Entry 9N81 (electron microscopy, 2.80 A resolution); this record covers chains I and M of the 20 polymer chains in the assembly.

Chain I:
Molecule: 68-nt DNA strand
Sequence (68 nucleotides; row label = number of the first residue in the row):
     1 CGCGCCCAGC TTTCCCAGCT AATAAACTAA AAACTATGCA TGCTCTACTG CTTCTGATCT
    61 AGTCGACT
Not modelled in the structure: 1-30

Chain M:
Name: DNA-directed DNA/RNA polymerase mu
From: Homo sapiens
Notes: EC 2.7.7.7
UniProtKB: Q9NP87 (DPOLM_HUMAN); numbering as in UniProt (aligned over 1-494)
Sequence (512 residues; row label = number of the first residue in the row; numbers below 1 keep their minus sign (His-17 is residue -17)):
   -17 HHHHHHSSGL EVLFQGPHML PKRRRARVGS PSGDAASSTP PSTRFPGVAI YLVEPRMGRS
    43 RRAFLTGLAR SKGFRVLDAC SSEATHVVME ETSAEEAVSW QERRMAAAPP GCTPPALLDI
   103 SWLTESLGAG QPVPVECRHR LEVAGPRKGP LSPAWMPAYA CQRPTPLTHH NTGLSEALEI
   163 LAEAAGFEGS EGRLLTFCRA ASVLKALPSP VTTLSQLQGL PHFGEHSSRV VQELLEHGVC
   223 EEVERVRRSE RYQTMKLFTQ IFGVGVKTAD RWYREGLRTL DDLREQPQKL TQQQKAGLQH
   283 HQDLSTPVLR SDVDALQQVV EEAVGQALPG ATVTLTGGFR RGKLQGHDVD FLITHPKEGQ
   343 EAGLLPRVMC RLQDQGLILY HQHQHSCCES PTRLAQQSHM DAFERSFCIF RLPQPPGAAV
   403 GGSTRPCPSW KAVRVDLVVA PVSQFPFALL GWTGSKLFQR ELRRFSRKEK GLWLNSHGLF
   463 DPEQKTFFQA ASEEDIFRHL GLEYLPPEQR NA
Not modelled in the structure: -17 to 24, 123-135, 367-383, 399-410
Sequence notes: expression tag (-17 to 0)
Swiss-Prot annotation at these positions:
  - region: Arg323 to Asp332 (Involved in ssDNA binding)
  - binding site (Mg(2+)): Asp330, Asp332, Asp418
  - site: Gly433 (Responsible for the low discrimination between dNTP and rNTP)
  - modified residue: Ser12 (Phosphoserine)

How chain I and chain M interact:
Contacting residue pairs (16; chain I residue first):
  DG65(I) with Lys249(M), salt bridge to the phosphate; Thr250(M), hydrogen bond to the phosphate
  DA66(I) with Gly245(M), phosphate contact; Val246(M), hydrogen bond to the phosphate; Gly247(M), hydrogen bond to the phosphate; Val248(M), phosphate contact; Lys249(M), phosphate contact; Thr250(M), hydrogen bond to the phosphate; Gln275(M), sugar contact
  DC67(I) with Phe244(M), sugar contact; Gly245(M), hydrogen bond to the phosphate; Val246(M), hydrogen bond to the phosphate; Gly247(M), phosphate contact
  DT68(I) with Arg416(M), salt bridge to the phosphate; Asp418(M), sugar contact; Trp434(M), phosphate contact
Interface residues without a listed pair, chain M (13 interface residues in all): Ile243, Asp330

Overview:
The interface between chain I and chain M involves 4 residues on one side and 13 on the other, with 6 hydrogen
bonds and 2 salt bridges. Among the polar pairs are DG65(I)-Thr250(M), DA66(I)-Val246(M) and
DA66(I)-Gly247(M).
Chain I is a 68-nt DNA strand and chain M is DNA-directed DNA/RNA polymerase mu (Homo sapiens); the structure,
A gap-filling complex with Pol mu engaged in the NHEJ Pathway, was determined by electron microscopy,
deposited together with 9CQ3, 9CQ6, 9CQC, 9N82 and 9N83.
